6H7W - chains J and C of the 20 polymer chains in the assembly; structure by electron microscopy, 11.40 A resolution (very low resolution: no residue pairs are listed; an interface is given only as per-side residue counts).

Chain J (and C):
Name: Vacuolar protein sorting-associated protein 26-like protein
From: Chaetomium thermophilum (strain DSM 1495 / CBS 144.50 / IMI 039719)
Notes: chain C of this document is another copy of the same molecule, construct and numbering; everything in this record applies to it too
UniProt: G0S0E6 (G0S0E6_CHATD); residues 5-296 here = UniProt positions 5-296
Sequence (292 residues; row label = number of the first residue in the row):
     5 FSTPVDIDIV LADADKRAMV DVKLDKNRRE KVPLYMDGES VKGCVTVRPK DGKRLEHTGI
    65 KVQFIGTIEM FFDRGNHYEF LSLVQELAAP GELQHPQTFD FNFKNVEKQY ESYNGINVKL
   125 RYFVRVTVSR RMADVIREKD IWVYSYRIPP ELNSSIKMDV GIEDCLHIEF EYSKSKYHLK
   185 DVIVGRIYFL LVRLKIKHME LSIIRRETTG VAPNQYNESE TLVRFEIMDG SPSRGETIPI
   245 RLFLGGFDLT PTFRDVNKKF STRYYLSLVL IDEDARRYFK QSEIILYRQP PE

How chain J and chain C interact:
At this resolution (11 A) residue pairs are not listed: 30 residues of chain J and 30 of chain C lie at the interface.

In short:
Chain J and chain C each contribute 30 residues to their interface.
Both chains are Vacuolar protein sorting-associated protein 26-like protein (Chaetomium thermophilum (strain
DSM 1495 / CBS 144.50 / IMI 039719)). Entry 6H7W (Model of retromer-Vps5 complex assembled on membrane) was
determined by electron microscopy (same publication as 5W8M).
